4O0Y - chain A; structure by X-ray diffraction, 2.20 A resolution.

Chain A:
Name: Serine/threonine-protein kinase PAK 4
Organism: Homo sapiens
Notes: EC 2.7.11.1
UniProtKB: O96013 (PAK4_HUMAN); numbering as in UniProt (aligned over 300-591)
Amino-acid sequence (293 residues; row label = number of the first residue in the row):
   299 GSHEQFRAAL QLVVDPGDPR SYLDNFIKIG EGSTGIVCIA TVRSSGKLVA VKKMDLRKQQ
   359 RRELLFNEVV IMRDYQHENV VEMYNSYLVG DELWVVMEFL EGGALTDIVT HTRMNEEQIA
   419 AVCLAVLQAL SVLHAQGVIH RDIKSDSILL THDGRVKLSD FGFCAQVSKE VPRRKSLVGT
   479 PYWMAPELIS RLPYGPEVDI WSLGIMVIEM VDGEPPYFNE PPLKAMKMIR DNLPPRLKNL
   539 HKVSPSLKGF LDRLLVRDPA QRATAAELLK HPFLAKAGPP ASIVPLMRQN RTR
Unresolved in the structure: 590-591
Differences from the reference sequence: expression tag (299)
Modified residues: Ser-474 (phosphoserine; SEP)
Small-molecule neighbours: 2OO (4-[1-(4-amino-1,3,5-triazin-2-yl)-2-(ethylamino)-1H-benzimidazol-6-yl]-2-methylbut-3-yn-2-ol): Ile-327, Gly-328, Gly-330, Val-335, Ala-348, Lys-350, Glu-366, Val-379, Met-381, Val-393, Met-395, Glu-396, Phe-397, Leu-398, Ala-402, Leu-447, Ser-457, Asp-458, Phe-459, Gly-460
Swiss-Prot annotation at these positions:
  - active site: Asp-440 (Proton acceptor)
  - binding site (ATP): Ile-327 to Val-335, Lys-350, Glu-396 to Leu-398, Asp-458 to Gly-460
  - modified residue: Ser-474 (Phosphoserine)
  - mutagenesis: Lys-350 (K350M: No change in cell motility; in association with M-351), Lys-351 (K351M: No change in cell motility; in association with M-350), Ser-445 (S445N: Approximately 30-fold increased autophosphorylation (constitutively active mutant)), Ser-474 (S474E: Approximately 3-fold increased autophosphorylation)

Overview:
Chain A binds compound 2OO. UniProt lists active-site residue Asp-440, 16 ATP-binding residues and 4
mutagenesis sites.
Chain A is Serine/threonine-protein kinase PAK 4 (Homo sapiens); the structure, Back pocket flexibility
provides group-II PAK selectivity for type 1 kinase inhibitors, was determined by X-ray diffraction together
with 4O0V and 4O0X from the same study.
